PDB entry 8TL2 | electron microscopy, 3.20 A resolution | chains B and F of the 10 polymer chains in the assembly

[Chain B (and F)]
Molecule: BG505 DS-SOSIP Transmembrane protein gp41
From: Human immunodeficiency virus 1
Notes: chain F of this document is another copy of the same molecule, construct and numbering; everything in this record applies to it too
UniProtKB: Q2N0S5 (Q2N0S5_9HIV1); residues 512-664 here correspond to UniProt positions 509-661 (UniProt number = residue number - 3)
Chain sequence (153 residues; row label = number of the first residue in the row):
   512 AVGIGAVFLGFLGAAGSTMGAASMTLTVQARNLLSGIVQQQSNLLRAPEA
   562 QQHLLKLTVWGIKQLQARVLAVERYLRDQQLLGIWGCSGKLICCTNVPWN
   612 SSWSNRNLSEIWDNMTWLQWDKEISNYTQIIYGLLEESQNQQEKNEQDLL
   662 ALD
Not modelled in the structure: 547-568, 664
Construct notes: engineered mutation Pro559 (Ile556 in Q2N0S5), Cys605 (Thr602 in Q2N0S5)
Cystine bridges: Cys598-Cys604

[Chain B / chain F interface]
Residue-residue contacts (22):
  Ser534(B) - Lys655(F)  hydrogen bond
  Thr538(B) - Asn651(F)
  Ala541(B) - Gln591(F)  hydrogen bond (backbone-side chain)
  Arg542(B) - Glu647(F)  salt bridge
  Leu545(B) - Leu587(F)
  Leu545(B) - Arg588(F)
  Leu545(B) - Gln591(F)
  Ser546(B) - Arg588(F)
  Ile573(B) - Ile573(F)  hydrophobic
  Leu576(B) - Leu576(F)  hydrophobic
  Leu576(B) - Gln577(F)
  Arg579(B) - Gln577(F)
  Arg579(B) - Val580(F)
  Arg579(B) - Glu584(F)  salt bridge
  Val583(B) - Leu587(F)  hydrophobic
  Tyr586(B) - Gln591(F)
  Leu587(B) - Leu587(F)  hydrophobic
  Lys601(B) - Glu654(F)
  Leu602(B) - Glu654(F)  hydrogen bond (backbone-side chain)
  Ile603(B) - Glu654(F)  hydrogen bond (backbone-side chain)
  Ile603(B) - Lys655(F)
  Ile603(B) - Gln658(F)
Also at the interface, not in a pair above, chain B (18 interface residues in all): Val580, Gly600, Cys605
Also at the interface, not in a pair above, chain F (18 interface residues in all): Leu581, Val583, Gly594, Ile595, Ser599

[Overview]
Chain B and chain F each contribute 18 residues to their interface, with 4 hydrogen bonds and 2 salt bridges.
Among the polar pairs are Arg542(B)-Glu647(F), Arg579(B)-Glu584(F) and Ser534(B)-Lys655(F).
Chain B and chain F are both BG505 DS-SOSIP Transmembrane protein gp41 (Human immunodeficiency virus 1); the
structure, CRYO-EM STRUCTURE OF HIV-1 BG505DS-SOSIP.664 ENV TRIMER BOUND TO DJ85-c.01 FAB, was determined by
electron microscopy, deposited together with 8TDX, 8TE7, 8TJR, 8TJS, 8TKC, 8TL4 and 5 further entries.
